PDB entry 3K5D | X-ray diffraction, 2.90 A resolution | chain A

[Chain A]
Molecule: Beta-secretase 1
Source organism: Homo sapiens
Notes: EC 3.4.23.46; fragment: catalytic domain
UniProt: P56817 (BACE1_HUMAN); residues 1-392 here correspond to UniProt positions 62-453 (UniProt number = residue number + 61)
Amino-acid sequence (408 residues; numbered 1 to 392 plus 16 insertion-coded residues; the number before each row is that of its first residue):
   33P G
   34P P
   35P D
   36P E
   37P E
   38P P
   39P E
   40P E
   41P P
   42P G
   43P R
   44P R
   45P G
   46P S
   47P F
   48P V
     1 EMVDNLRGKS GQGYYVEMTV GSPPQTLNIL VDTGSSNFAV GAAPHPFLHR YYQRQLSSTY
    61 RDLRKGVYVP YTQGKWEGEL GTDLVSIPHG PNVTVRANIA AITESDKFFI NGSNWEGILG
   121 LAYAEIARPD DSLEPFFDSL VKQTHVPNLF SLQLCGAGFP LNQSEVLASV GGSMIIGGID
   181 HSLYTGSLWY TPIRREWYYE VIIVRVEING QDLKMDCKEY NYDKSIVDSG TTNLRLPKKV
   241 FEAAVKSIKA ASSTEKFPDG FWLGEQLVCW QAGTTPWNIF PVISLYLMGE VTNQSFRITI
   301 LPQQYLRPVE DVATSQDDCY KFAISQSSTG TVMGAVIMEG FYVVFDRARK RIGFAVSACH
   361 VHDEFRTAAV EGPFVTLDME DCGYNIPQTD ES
Unresolved in the structure: 33P, 34P, 35P, 36P, 37P, 38P, 39P, 40P, 41P, 42P, 43P, 44P, 45P, 158-170, 386-392
Differences from the reference sequence: expression tag (33P, 34P)
Disulfide bonds: Cys155-Cys359, Cys217-Cys382, Cys269-Cys319
Residues lining bound ligands: XLI (N-acetyl-L-leucyl-N-[(4S,5S,7R)-8-(butylamino)-5-hydroxy-2,7-dimethyl-8-oxooctan-4-yl]-L-methioninamide): Ser10, Gly11, Gln12, Gly13, Leu30, Asp32, Gly34, Ser35, Val69, Pro70, Tyr71, Thr72, Gln73, Phe108, Ile110, Trp115, Ile118, Ile126, Arg128, Tyr198, Ile226, Asp228, Gly230, Thr231, Thr232, Arg235, Arg307
Swiss-Prot annotation at these positions:
  - active site: Asp32, Asp228
  - modified residue (N6-acetyllysine): Lys65, Lys214, Lys218, Lys224, Lys238, Lys239, Lys246
  - glycosylation (N-linked (GlcNAc...) asparagine): Asn92, Asn111, Asn162, Asn293

[Overview]
Bound to chain A: compound XLI. Curated annotation (UniProt) lists active-site residues Asp32 and Asp228.
Chain A is Beta-secretase 1 (Homo sapiens); the structure, Crystal Structure of BACE-1 in complex with AHM178,
was determined by X-ray diffraction, deposited together with 3K5F and 3K5G.
